7UIY - chains A and B of the 14 polymer chains in the assembly; structure by electron microscopy, 3.22 A resolution.

Chain A (and B):
Name: ATP-dependent Clp protease ATP-binding subunit ClpA
Source organism: Escherichia coli
Notes: chain B of this document is another copy of the same molecule, construct and numbering; everything in this record applies to it too
UniProtKB: A0A836NDF2 (A0A836NDF2_ECOLX); residues 1-758 here = UniProt positions 1-758
Chain sequence (758 residues; numbered 1 to 758; the number before each row is that of its first residue):
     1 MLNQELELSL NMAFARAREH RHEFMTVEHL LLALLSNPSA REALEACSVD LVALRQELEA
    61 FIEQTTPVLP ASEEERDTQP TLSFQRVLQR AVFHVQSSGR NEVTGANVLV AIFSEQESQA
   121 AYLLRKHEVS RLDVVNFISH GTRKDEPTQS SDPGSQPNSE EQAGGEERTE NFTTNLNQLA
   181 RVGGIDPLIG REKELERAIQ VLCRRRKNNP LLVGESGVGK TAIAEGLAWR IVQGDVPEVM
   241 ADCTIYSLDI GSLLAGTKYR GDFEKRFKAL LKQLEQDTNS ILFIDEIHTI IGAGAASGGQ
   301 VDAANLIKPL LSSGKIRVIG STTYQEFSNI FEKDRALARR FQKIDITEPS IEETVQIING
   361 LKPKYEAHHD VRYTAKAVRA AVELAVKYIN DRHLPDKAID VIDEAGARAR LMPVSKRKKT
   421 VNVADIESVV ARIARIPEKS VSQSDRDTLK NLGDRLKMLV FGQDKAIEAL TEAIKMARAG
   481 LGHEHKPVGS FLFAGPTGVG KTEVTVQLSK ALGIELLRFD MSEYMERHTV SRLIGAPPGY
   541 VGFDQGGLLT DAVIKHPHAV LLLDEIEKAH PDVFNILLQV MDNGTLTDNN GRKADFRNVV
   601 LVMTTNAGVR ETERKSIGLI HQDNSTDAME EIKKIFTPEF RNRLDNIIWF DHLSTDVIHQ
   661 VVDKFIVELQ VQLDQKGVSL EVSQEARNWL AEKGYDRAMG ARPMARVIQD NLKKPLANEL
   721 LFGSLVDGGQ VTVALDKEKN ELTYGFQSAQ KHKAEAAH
Unresolved in the structure: 1-171, 749-758 (chain B: 1-169, 750-758)
Construct notes: conflict Thr169 (Met in A0A836NDF2)
Metal / ion sites: Mg2+: Thr502 (together with ATP-gamma-S)
Ligand contacts:
  - ADP (adenosine-5'-diphosphate): Asp186, Pro187, Leu188, Ile189, Glu215, Ser216, Gly217, Gly219, Lys220, Thr221, Ala222, Glu286, Ile357, Leu361, Asp396, Ile399
  - ATP-gamma-S (AGS; phosphothiophosphoric acid-adenylate ester), molecule 1: Arg206, Arg335, Ala336, Arg339
  - ATP-gamma-S (AGS), molecule 2: Leu459, Val460, Phe461, Pro496, Thr497, Gly498, Val499, Gly500, Lys501, Thr502, Glu503, Asn606, Leu653, Val661, Lys664, Phe665, Ala701, Arg702

Interface between chain A and chain B:
Residue-residue contacts (83):
  Ser216(A) with Arg335(B)
  Ala296(A) with Gly298(B)
  Thr323(A) with Arg335(B)
  Lys364(A) with Arg205(B)
  Tyr365(A) with Arg205(B)
  His368(A) with Arg205(B)
  His369(A) with Cys203(B); Arg205(B)
  Asp391(A) with Lys343(B), salt bridge
  Arg392(A) with Lys207(B); Phe341(B); Gln342(B); Lys343(B)
  Asp400(A) with Arg204(B), salt bridge; Gln342(B)
  Asp403(A) with Arg204(B); Arg205(B), hydrogen bond (side chain-backbone); Arg206(B), hydrogen bond (side chain-backbone)
  Glu404(A) with Arg197(B), salt bridge; Gln200(B); Val201(B); Arg204(B), salt bridge
  Ala407(A) with Gln200(B)
  Arg408(A) with Gln200(B)
  Arg410(A) with Cys203(B), hydrogen bond (side chain-backbone)
  Leu411(A) with Ile199(B), hydrophobic; Pro237(B), hydrophobic
  Arg432(A) with Lys193(B); Arg197(B)
  Ile433(A) with Arg197(B)
  Arg435(A) with Asp345(B), salt bridge
  Thr497(A) with Glu639(B); Asn642(B), hydrogen bond
  Arg518(A) with Asn583(B)
  Ser522(A) with Asn575(B)
  Glu523(A) with Gln579(B)
  Met525(A) with Arg527(B); Asp572(B)
  Glu526(A) with Arg527(B), salt bridge
  Val541(A) with Lys333(B)
  Gly542(A) with Asn329(B)
  Asp544(A) with Ser328(B), hydrogen bond; Asn329(B), hydrogen bond
  Gln545(A) with Gln325(B), hydrogen bond
  Glu565(A) with Asn575(B); Leu578(B)
  Lys568(A) with Asn575(B)
  Asn606(A) with Glu639(B)
  Val609(A) with Glu639(B)
  Glu613(A) with Glu630(B); Lys633(B), salt bridge
  Leu669(A) with Leu481(B), hydrophobic
  Gln672(A) with Leu481(B); Gly482(B), hydrogen bond (side chain-backbone)
  Leu673(A) with Leu481(B), hydrophobic
  Lys676(A) with Ala479(B), hydrogen bond (side chain-backbone)
  Met699(A) with Arg641(B); Asn642(B)
  Arg702(A) with Asp582(B), salt bridge; Asn642(B); Arg643(B)
  Arg706(A) with Arg641(B), hydrogen bond (side chain-backbone); Asn642(B), hydrogen bond (side chain-backbone); Arg643(B); Leu644(B), hydrogen bond (side chain-backbone); Asp645(B)
  Gln709(A) with Met476(B)
  Lys713(A) with Met476(B)
  Lys714(A) with Glu472(B)
  Leu716(A) with Leu481(B), hydrophobic
  Ala717(A) with Met476(B), hydrophobic
  Asn718(A) with Glu472(B); Lys475(B)
  Leu720(A) with Arg446(B); Leu481(B), hydrophobic
  Leu721(A) with Val441(B), hydrophobic; Arg446(B), hydrogen bond (backbone-side chain); Lys475(B); Ala479(B), hydrophobic
  Phe722(A) with Arg446(B); Leu449(B), hydrophobic; Lys450(B)
  Val726(A) with Arg446(B)
Also at the interface, not in a pair above, chain A (62 interface residues in all): Ile399, Met412, Val414, Asp520, His528, Arg532, Phe543, Lys555, Glu611, Gln675, Ala698
Also at the interface, not in a pair above, chain B (59 interface residues in all): Glu196, Glu238, Val239, Tyr324, Thr347, Lys439, Glu468, Ala469, Arg478, Gly480, His483, Asn589, Pro638

Overview:
62 residues of chain A face 59 of chain B across their interface; the contacts include 13 hydrogen bonds and 8
salt bridges. Polar pairs include Asp391(A)-Lys343(B), Asp400(A)-Arg204(B) and Glu404(A)-Arg197(B). Bound to
chain A: ADP and ATP-gamma-S.
Both chains are ATP-dependent Clp protease ATP-binding subunit ClpA (Escherichia coli). Entry 7UIY (ClpAP
complex bound to ClpS N-terminal extension, class IIIa) was determined by electron microscopy, deposited
together with 7UIV, 7UIW, 7UIX, 7UIZ and 7UJ0.
